PDB entry 8ABJ | electron microscopy, 3.70 A resolution | chains C and A of the 20 polymer chains in the assembly

== Chain C ==
Name: Cytochrome b
From: Yarrowia lipolytica
Reference sequence: Q9B6D0 (CYB_YARLI); numbering as in UniProt (aligned over 1-385)
Chain sequence (385 residues; numbered 1 to 385; the number before each row is that of its first residue):
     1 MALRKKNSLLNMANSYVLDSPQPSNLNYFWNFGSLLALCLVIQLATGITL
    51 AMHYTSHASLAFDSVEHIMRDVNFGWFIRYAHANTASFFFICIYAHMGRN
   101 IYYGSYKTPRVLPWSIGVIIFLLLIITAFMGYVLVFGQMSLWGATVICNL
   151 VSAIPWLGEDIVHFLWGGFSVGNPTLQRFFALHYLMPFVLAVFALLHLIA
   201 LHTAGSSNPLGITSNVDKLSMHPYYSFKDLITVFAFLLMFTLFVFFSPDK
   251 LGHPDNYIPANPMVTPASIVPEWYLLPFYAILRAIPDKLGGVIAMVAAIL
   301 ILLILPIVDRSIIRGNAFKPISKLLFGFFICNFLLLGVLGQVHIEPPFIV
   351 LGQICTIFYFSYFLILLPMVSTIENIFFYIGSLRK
Not modelled in the structure: 384-385
Metal / ion sites: heme Fe site 1: H82, H183; heme Fe site 2: H96, H197
Small-molecule neighbours:
  - AWB ([(2R,3S,6S,7R,8R)-3-[(3-formamido-2-oxidanyl-phenyl)carbonylamino]-8-hexyl-2,6-dimethyl-4,9-bis(oxidanylidene)-1,5-dioxonan-7-yl] 3-methylbutanoate): A13, Y16, V17, Q22, L26, W30, N31, S34, A37, L40, A191, A194, L195, L198, S206, M221, Y225, K228, D229
  - heme (HEM), molecule 1: W30, G33, S34, L36, A37, L40, F89, I93, H96, M97, R99, N100, S105, R110, P113, W114, G117, V118, I120, F121, L190, A194, H197, L198, L201, S206, S207
  - heme (HEM), molecule 2: L40, Q43, L44, G47, I48, L50, A51, Y54, V65, R79, H82, A83, A86, F89, L124, T127, A128, G131, Y132, L134, V135, F180, H183, Y184, P187, L190, Y274
  - 1,2-diacyl-sn-glycero-3-phosphocholine (PC1): N27, F29, Y94, A95, M97, G98, R99, Y102, Y103, P209, L210, A317, K323, F326, G327, I330, C331, F333
  - phosphatidylethanolamine (PTY), molecule 1: S34, A37, L38, V41, H222, P223, S226, F227, D229, L230, V233, F234
  - phosphatidylethanolamine (PTY), molecule 2: F74, F77, F234, L237, F240, F245
Curated features (UniProtKB/Swiss-Prot):
  - binding site (heme b): H82, H96, H183, H197
  - binding site (a ubiquinone): H202

== Chain A ==
Name: YALI0A14806p
From: Yarrowia lipolytica
Reference sequence: Q6CGY9 (Q6CGY9_YARLI); numbering as in UniProt (aligned over 1-474)
Chain sequence (474 residues; each row starts with the number of its first residue):
     1 MNSLLRLPALKRGVFTMSKRGLATTVSPKTRTSNLKNGLTIASESNPLVQ
    51 TATVGVWIDAGSRNENAYNNGTAHFFEHLAFKGTDKRSQHQLELDIENMG
   101 GHLNAYTSRESTVYYAKSFKDDVPKSVEILADILQHSKLAESAIDREREV
   151 ITRELEEVNKQYEEVVFDHLHATAFMNQPLGRTILGPRENIQTITNTELR
   201 KFITENYTADRMVLVGAGAVDHDALVELAEKYFSHLPSSQSPVPLGTPRS
   251 SGEDANQNPIPNFVGSEVRLRDDTMPVAHIAIAVEGVSWTSEDYYTALVA
   301 QAIIGNYDRAVGTSRHQGSRLSNIVSENNLANSFQSFSTSYSDTGLWGIY
   351 LTSENTTQIDDLVHFTLKEWNRLSTSVSNLQVERAKSQLKAGLLLSLDGT
   401 TYVAEDIGRQLTTLGRRVTPAEVEAKLEAVTEHDVRAWAQKTLYDKDIAL
   451 VGLGPIEGLYDYNRIRNDMSMMRW
Not modelled in the structure: 1-25, 249-259
Small-molecule neighbours:
  - 1,2-diacyl-sn-glycero-3-phosphocholine (PC1): D445, S470, M472
  - phosphatidylethanolamine (PTY): N467, S470, M472
  - 1,2-dimyristoyl-sn-glycero-3-phosphate (XP4): R372, S376, R473

== Interface between chain C and chain A ==
Pairs across the interface (24; chain C residue first):
  M1(C) - N328(A)
  M1(C) - Q358(A)
  M1(C) - D361(A)
  M1(C) - F365(A)
  A2(C) - D361(A)  hydrogen bond (backbone-side chain)
  A2(C) - H364(A)
  A2(C) - F365(A)
  R4(C) - D360(A)  salt bridge
  R4(C) - Y460(A)  hydrogen bond
  R4(C) - R464(A)
  K5(C) - T357(A)
  K5(C) - D360(A)  salt bridge
  K5(C) - D361(A)  salt bridge
  L18(C) - R464(A)
  D19(C) - Y460(A)  hydrogen bond
  D19(C) - R464(A)  salt bridge
  L219(C) - D461(A)
  S220(C) - Y460(A)
  S220(C) - D461(A)
  S220(C) - R464(A)  hydrogen bond
  H222(C) - R464(A)
  P223(C) - R464(A)
  Y224(C) - D461(A)  hydrogen bond
  Y224(C) - N463(A)  hydrogen bond
Also at the interface, not in a pair above, chain C (12 interface residues in all): V216
Also at the interface, not in a pair above, chain A (14 interface residues in all): R271, Y462, N467

== Summary ==
The interface between chain C and chain A involves 12 residues on one side and 14 on the other, with 6
hydrogen bonds and 4 salt bridges. Polar contacts include R4(C)-D360(A), K5(C)-D360(A) and K5(C)-D361(A). One
phosphatidylethanolamine molecule is bound between chain C and chain A.
Chain C is Cytochrome b and chain A is YALI0A14806p, both from Yarrowia lipolytica; the structure, Complex
III2 from Yarrowia lipolytica, antimycin A bound, c-position, was determined by electron microscopy (same
publication as 8AB6, 8AB7, 8AB8, 8AB9, 8ABA, 8ABB and 11 further entries).
